9MGW - chains A and B of the 23 polymer chains in the assembly; structure by electron microscopy, 3.00 A resolution.

[Chain A]
Protein: Photosystem I P700 chlorophyll a apoprotein A1
Organism: Dunaliella salina
Notes: EC 1.97.1.12
Chain sequence (750 residues; numbered 2 to 751; the number before each row is that of its first residue):
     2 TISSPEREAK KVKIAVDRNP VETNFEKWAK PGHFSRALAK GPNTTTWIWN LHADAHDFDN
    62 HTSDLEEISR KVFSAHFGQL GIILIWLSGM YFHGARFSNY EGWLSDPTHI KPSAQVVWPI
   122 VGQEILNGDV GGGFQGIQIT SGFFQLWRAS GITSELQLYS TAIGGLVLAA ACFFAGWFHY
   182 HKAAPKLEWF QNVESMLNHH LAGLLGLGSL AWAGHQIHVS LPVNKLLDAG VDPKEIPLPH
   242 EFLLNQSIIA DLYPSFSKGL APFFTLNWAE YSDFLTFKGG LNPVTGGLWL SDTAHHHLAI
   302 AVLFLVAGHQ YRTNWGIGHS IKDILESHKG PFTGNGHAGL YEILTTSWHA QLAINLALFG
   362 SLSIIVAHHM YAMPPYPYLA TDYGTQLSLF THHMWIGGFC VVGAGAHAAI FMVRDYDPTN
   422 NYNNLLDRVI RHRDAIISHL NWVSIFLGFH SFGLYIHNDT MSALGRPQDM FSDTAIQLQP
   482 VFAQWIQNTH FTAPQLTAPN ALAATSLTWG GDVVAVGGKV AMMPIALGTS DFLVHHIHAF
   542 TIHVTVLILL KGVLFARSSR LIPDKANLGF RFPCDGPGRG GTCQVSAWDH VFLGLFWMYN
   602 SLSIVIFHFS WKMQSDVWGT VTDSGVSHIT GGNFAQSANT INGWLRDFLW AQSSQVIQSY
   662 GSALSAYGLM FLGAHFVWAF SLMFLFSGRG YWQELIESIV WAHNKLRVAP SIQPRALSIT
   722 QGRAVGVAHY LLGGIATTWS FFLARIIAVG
Unresolved in the structure: 2-11
Metal / ion sites: chlorophyll a Mg (31 sites), coordinated by H53, H57, H77, Q80, Q116, Q124, H180, H182, H200, H201, H219, H296, H297, H298, H310, H320 and 15 more; 4Fe-4S cluster Fe: C575 (shared with C560(B), C569(B) of chain B); chlorophyll a isomer Mg near H676 (its only coordinating residue here)
Residues lining bound ligands:
  - Tripalmitoylglycerol (4RF): H451, L455, F472, I477, Q478, L479, Q480, V482, F533
  - beta-carotene (BCR), molecule 1: I83, I86, W87
  - beta-carotene (BCR), molecule 2: I84, W87, L88, L205, L208, G209
  - beta-carotene (BCR), molecule 3: L85, T162, G165, G166, L169, L208, L211, A212, L306
  - beta-carotene (BCR), molecule 4: L211, L261, F264, F265, L299, V303, L306, H310, I318
  - beta-carotene (BCR), molecule 5: F264, W269, V303
  - beta-carotene (BCR), molecule 6: L341, L345, A351, A354, I355, A409, F412
  - beta-carotene (BCR), molecule 7: A354, A358, S362, V402, A405, G406, A409, V547, L550, L551, V554
  - beta-carotene (BCR), molecule 8: M671, G674, A675, F677, V678, L733, I736, A737, W740
  - beta-carotene (BCR), molecule 9: W693, L696, I697
  - chlorophyll a isomer (CL0): F453, Y456, V535, I538, F541, T542, Y600, N601, S604, I605, F608, I642, W645, L646, L650, S654, I658, F672, H676, W679, Y731, T738, T739, F742
  - chlorophyll a (CLA), molecule 1: V13, K14, I15, W190, N193, S196, H200, L208, T314, N315, W316
  - chlorophyll a (CLA), molecule 2: I15, V17, F74, F78, A172, F175, A176, F179, H180, A184, P186, W190
  - chlorophyll a (CLA), molecule 3: V22, E23, T24, N25, F26, K28, W29, H34, K72, S75, G79, I83, F174, G177, W178, Y181, H182
  - chlorophyll a (CLA), molecule 4: W29, P32, W48, I49, W50, L52, H53
  - chlorophyll a (CLA), molecule 5: W29, P32, H34, F35, L52, H53, A56, H57, F59, A76, G79, Q80, I83
  - chlorophyll a (CLA), molecule 6: T46, I49, W50, I697, I700, V701, H704, V709, P711, I713, P715, R716, L718
  - chlorophyll a (CLA), molecule 7: W50, F677, V678, F681, F685, L718, Q722, A725, V726, A729, H730, L733
  - chlorophyll a (CLA), molecule 8: H53, A54, A56, H57, D58, H350, L353, L357, F400, C401, V403, G404, A407, H408, I411, R415, F571, R572, W589, V592, L596
  - chlorophyll a (CLA), molecule 9: H57, F59, V73, A76, H77, Q80, L81, I84, L85, L88, W349, H350, Q352, L353, N356, L357, F360
  - chlorophyll a (CLA), molecule 10: H57, Q80, I83, I84, W87, L357, F360, I397, F400, C401
  - chlorophyll a (CLA), molecule 11: L66, S70, H77, L188, F191, Q192, V194, M197, L198, H201, L202, L205, I322, L326, Y342, L345, T346, T347, S348, W349, Q352, I355, N356, L359, F360
  - chlorophyll a (CLA), molecule 12: F74, H77, F78, L81, L169, C173, W190, F191, N193, S196, M197, H200, H201, G204, L205
  - chlorophyll a (CLA), molecule 13: I83, I86, Q116, V117, V118, W119, I121, V122, Q124, L127, I138, F174, A667, L670, M671
  - chlorophyll a (CLA), molecule 14: I86, W87, S89, G90, M91, F93, H94, F98, V117, W119, L167
  - chlorophyll a (CLA), molecule 15: W87, M91, H94, A115, Q116, I138, Q139, I140, T141, S142, A667, Y668, W740
  - chlorophyll a (CLA), molecule 16: W87, M91, T141, S142, F144, S389, T392, H393, W396, I397, F400, M671, I736, T739, W740
  - chlorophyll a (CLA), molecule 17: W87, L88, S142, G143, F144, L147, L205, L206, F360, L363, S364, V367, M371, Y377, L390, H393, H394, I397
  - chlorophyll a (CLA), molecule 18: Y92, S151, G152, I153, Q158, S161, T162, G209, A212, W213, G215, H216, H219, V220, P240, H241, L244
  - chlorophyll a (CLA), molecule 19: L147, A150, L205, L206, G209, S210, W213, Q217, T294, H297, H298, I301, F305, L363, I366, V367, H370, M371, P376, Y377
  - chlorophyll a (CLA), molecule 20: L157, Q158, S161, L239, H241, L244, L245
  - chlorophyll a (CLA), molecule 21: V168, A171, A172, F175
  - chlorophyll a (CLA), molecule 22: L198, L202, L206, L304, F305, A308, Q311, Y312, I322, I325, L326, L359, M413, L427, V430, L551, V554
  - chlorophyll a (CLA), molecule 23: N199, H200, A203, G204, L208, L306, G309, H310, Y312, R313, T314, N315, W316, I318
  - chlorophyll a (CLA), molecule 24: L211, A212, G215, I218, H219, L244, L245, Q247, F257, G260, L261, Y272, F275, L276, L299
  - chlorophyll a (CLA), molecule 25: F264, W269, A270, Y272, S273, L276, T277, F278, H296, L299, A300, V303, L304, V307, N501
  - chlorophyll a (CLA), molecule 26: F264, F265, L267, W269
  - chlorophyll a (CLA), molecule 27: T277, F278, K279, G280, G281, L289, D293, T294, H296, H297, A300, I301, L304, H370, M374, P376, T506
  - chlorophyll a (CLA), molecule 28: F278, L497, T498, A499, P500, N501, A502
  - chlorophyll a (CLA), molecule 29: L304, L359, L363, I366, H369, H370, A373, M374, T506, S507, T509, W510
  - chlorophyll a (CLA), molecule 30: V307, H310, Q311, R313, G317, I318, G319, H320
  - chlorophyll a (CLA), molecule 31: Q311, H320, D324, I325, S328, H329
  - chlorophyll a (CLA), molecule 32: I325, L326, H329, T334, H338, L341, L345, L426, L427, V430
  - chlorophyll a (CLA), molecule 33: H329, K330, G331, P332, F333
  - chlorophyll a (CLA), molecule 34: F333, T334, L426, R429, V430, H433, I437, H440
  - chlorophyll a (CLA), molecule 35: S362, I365, I366, H369, M395, V402, I543, T546, V547, L550, S602, L603
  - chlorophyll a (CLA), molecule 36: H369, Y372, F483, A484, I487, Q488, W510, I526, L528, H536, H539, I543, V606, H609, F610, K613
  - chlorophyll a (CLA), molecule 37: A436, H440, W443
  - chlorophyll a (CLA), molecule 38: I437, H440, L441, W443, V444, A540, I543, H544, V547
  - chlorophyll a (CLA), molecule 39: S439, N442, W443, I446
  - chlorophyll a (CLA), molecule 40: N442, S445, I446, G449, F450, F453, G454, I457, F541, V545, L548, I549, L594, F597, W598
  - chlorophyll a (CLA), molecule 41: W443, I446, F447, F450, H451
  - chlorophyll a (CLA), molecule 42: W443, V444, F447, L448, Q480, P481, V482, F483, A484, F533, H536, H537, A540, H544
  - chlorophyll a (CLA), molecule 43: F450, H451, G454, L455, I457, H458, T461, M462, L465, R467, D470, F472, I477
  - chlorophyll a (CLA), molecule 44: F453, I457, D460, F541, F597, W598, Y600, N601, I642, L646, W679, Y731
  - chlorophyll a (CLA), molecule 45: T461, A464, L465
  - chlorophyll a (CLA), molecule 46: W486, I487, T490, H491, A494, T498, A499, T506, W510
  - chlorophyll a (CLA), molecule 47: L646, L650, W651, W679
  - chlorophyll a (CLA), molecule 48: L670, M671, L673, G674, H676, F677, W679, A680
  - chlorophyll a (CLA), molecule 49: F677, A680, F681, L683, M684, F687, S688, Y692, W693, L696
  - chlorophyll a (CLA), molecule 50: I700, A703, H704, L707, V709
  - chlorophyll a (CLA), molecule 51: W702, A703, K706, L707
  - chlorophyll a / digalactosyl diacyl glycerol (dgdg): H241, E242, L244, L245, N246, I249
  - dodecyl-alpha-D-maltoside (LMU): S155, E156, L157, Y160, S161, I164, G165
  - phylloquinone (PQN): W50, M684, F685, S688, G689, R690, W693, I697, R716, A717, L718, S719, G723
  - 4Fe-4S cluster (SF4): P574, C575, G577, P578, G582, T583, C584, I720, R724

[Chain B]
Protein: Photosystem I P700 chlorophyll a apoprotein A2
Organism: Dunaliella salina
Notes: EC 1.97.1.12
Chain sequence (735 residues; numbered 1 to 735; the number before each row is that of its first residue):
     1 MATKLFPKFS QGLAQDPSTR RIWYGLATAH DFESHDGMTE ENLYQKIFAS HFGQLAIIFL
    61 WTSGNLFHVA WQGNFEQWVT DPIHVRPIAH AIWDPHFGQP AVEAFTRGGA SGPVNIATSG
   121 VYQWWYTIGL RSNQELYVSS VFLALVSAVF LFAGWLHLQP NFQPSLSWFK DAESRLNHHL
   181 AGLFGVSSLA WTGHLVHVAI PESRGQHVGW DNFLSVLPHP QGLTPFWSGN WAAYAQNPDT
   241 ASHAFGTADG SGTAILTFLG GFHPQTQSLW LSDMAHHHLA IAVLFIVAGH MYRTNFGIGH
   301 RLEAILEAHT PPAGGLGAGH KGLFHTVNNS LHFQLGLALA SVGTITSLVA QHMYSLPPYA
   361 YLAVDFTTQA SLYTHHQYIA GFIMCGAFAH GAIFFIRDYD PEQNKGNVLA RVLDHKEAII
   421 SHLSWVSLFL GFHTLGLYVH NDVVQAFGTP EKQILIEPVF AQWIQAAQGK SLYGFDLLLA
   481 SSSSPAYSAG QSLWLPGWLE AINNNQNSLF LTIGPGDFLV HHAIALGLHT TTLILVKGAL
   541 DARGSKLMPD KKDFGYSFPC DGPGRGGTCD ISAYDAFYLA VFWMLNTIGW VTFYWHWKHL
   601 TLWQGNVSQF DESSTYLMGW LRDYLWLNSS QLINGYNPFG MNSLSVWAWT FLFGHLVYAT
   661 GFMFLISWRG YWQELIETLV WAHEKTPLAN LVYWKDKPVA LSIVQARLVG LAHFSVGYIF
   721 TYAAFLIAST AGRFG
Unresolved in the structure: 1-2, 735
Metal / ion sites: chlorophyll a Mg (24 sites), coordinated by H30, H51, Q54, H68, H90, D94, H96, H178, H179, H276, H277, H278, H290, H300, H309, H320 and 8 more; 4Fe-4S cluster Fe: C560, C569 (shared with C575(A) of chain A)
Residues lining bound ligands:
  - beta-carotene (BCR), molecule 1: F6, I22, L26, V692
  - beta-carotene (BCR), molecule 2: L55, I58, F59, W61, F150, G182, L183, V186, S187
  - beta-carotene (BCR), molecule 3: F59, T62, L66, W124, W125, I128, L130, S139, F142, L143, W210
  - beta-carotene (BCR), molecule 4: L189, L223, F226, L279, V283, I286, V287, H290, I298
  - beta-carotene (BCR), molecule 5: F333, G336, L337, A340, T344, M384, A387, F388, G391, A392, F394, F395, A539
  - beta-carotene (BCR), molecule 6: F395, L409, V412, V536, L540
  - beta-carotene (BCR), molecule 7: F429, L430, H433, T434, L437, I454, I456, F518, L519, H522
  - beta-carotene (BCR), molecule 8: L435, G436, V439
  - beta-carotene (BCR), molecule 9: W649, F653, W672, L675, I676, L679, F720
  - beta-carotene (BCR), molecule 10: P687, L688, A689
  - chlorophyll b (CHL): W210, F213, L214
  - chlorophyll a isomer (CL0): L621, L625, W626
  - chlorophyll a (CLA), molecule 1: T19, W23, I676, L679, V680, H683, V692, Y693, W694, K695, D696, P698, V699
  - chlorophyll a (CLA), molecule 2: W23, F653, L656, V657, T660, F664, L701, L708, V709, A712, H713, V716
  - chlorophyll a (CLA), molecule 3: L26, A27, H30, D31, H332, L335, L339, F382, I383, C385, G386, A389, H390, I393, R397, Y556, S557, Y574, F577, A712, V716, F720
  - chlorophyll a (CLA), molecule 4: H30, F32, E33, Y44, I47, S50, H51, Q54, L55, I58, F169, R175, H179, L183, L331, H332, Q334, L335, A338, L339, V342
  - chlorophyll a (CLA), molecule 5: H30, Q54, I57, I58, W61, I379, F382, I383
  - chlorophyll a (CLA), molecule 6: F48, F52, I128, G129, L130, E135, V138, S139, F142, V146, V149, F150, A153, L156, H157, F162, P164, W168, S187, A190, W191, G193, H194, H197, V198, V208, G209, W210, F213
  - chlorophyll a (CLA), molecule 7: F48, H51, F52, L55, W124, F150, W168, F169, D171, S174, R175, H178, H179, G182, L183, F184, I345, Y359
  - chlorophyll a (CLA), molecule 8: I57, W61, N65, H68, V69, A89, H90, N115, I116, A117, T118, S119, V121, V646, W647, T650, F720
  - chlorophyll a (CLA), molecule 9: I58, F59, W61, T62, S119, G120, V121, W124, S187, A190, V342, I345, T346, V349, M353, Y359, L372, H375, H376, I379, I383
  - chlorophyll a (CLA), molecule 10: L60, W61, S63, G64, F67, H68, W71, Q72, H90, A91
  - chlorophyll a (CLA), molecule 11: W61, N65, T118, S119, S371, L372, T374, H375, Y378, I379, F382, W647, I719, F720, Y722, A723, I727
  - chlorophyll a (CLA), molecule 12: H90, A91, I92, W93, D94, P95, H96, F97, N115, S645, V646, W649
  - chlorophyll a (CLA), molecule 13: W124, T127, I128, L183, F184, S187, S188, W191, M274, H277, H278, I281, F285, I345, L348, V349, H352, M353, P358, Y359
  - chlorophyll a (CLA), molecule 14: W168, D171, S174, H178, T294, N295, F296
  - chlorophyll a (CLA), molecule 15: D171, A172, R175, L176, H179, L180, F184, L302, L306, F324, V327, N328, Q334, L337, A338, S341, V342, I345
  - chlorophyll a (CLA), molecule 16: L176, L180, F184, L284, F285, A288, M291, Y292, L302, I305, L306
  - chlorophyll a (CLA), molecule 17: N177, H178, A181, G182, V186, I286, H290, Y292, T294, F296, I298, G299
  - chlorophyll a (CLA), molecule 18: V186, L189, A190, T192, G193, V196, H197, L214, V216, L217, P218, H219, G222, L223, W227, Y234, I255, L256, L279
  - chlorophyll a (CLA), molecule 19: F226, W231, A232, Y234, A235, L256, F258, H276, L279, A280, V283, L493, W494
  - chlorophyll a (CLA), molecule 20: F258, G260, G261, L269, D273, M274, H276, H277, A280, I281, L284, H352, M353, L356, W494, W498
  - chlorophyll a (CLA), molecule 21: V287, A288, H290, M291, I298, G299, H300
  - chlorophyll a (CLA), molecule 22: M291, H300, A304, I305, A308, H309
  - chlorophyll a (CLA), molecule 23: I305, L306, H309, L316, H320, L323, V327, F333, V408, L409, V412
  - chlorophyll a (CLA), molecule 24: A308, H309, T310, P311, P312, G315, L316
  - chlorophyll a (CLA), molecule 25: G315, L316, G317, V408, R411, V412, D414, H415, A418, I419, H422
  - chlorophyll a (CLA), molecule 26: L337, S341, T344, I345, L348, Q351, H352, Y354, S355, L356, L509, F510
  - chlorophyll a (CLA), molecule 27: T344, S347, L348, Q351, Q377, G381, M384, F388, L528, T531, T532, L535, M584, I588
  - chlorophyll a (CLA), molecule 28: Q351, Y354, Y373, Q377, F460, A461, I464, Q465, F510, L511, I513, H521, I524, L528, V591, Y594, W595, K598
  - chlorophyll a (CLA), molecule 29: A418, H422, W425
  - chlorophyll a (CLA), molecule 30: I419, L423, W425, V426, A525, L528, H529, T532
  - chlorophyll a (CLA), molecule 31: S421, H422, S424, W425, L428, F432
  - chlorophyll a (CLA), molecule 32: S424, S427, L428, G431, F432, L435, L526, T530, L533, I534, L579, F582, W583
  - chlorophyll a (CLA), molecule 33: W425, L428, F429, F432, H433
  - chlorophyll a (CLA), molecule 34: V426, F429, L430, E457, P458, V459, F460, A461, I513, D517, F518, H521, H522, A525, H529
  - chlorophyll a (CLA), molecule 35: H433, G436, L437, V439, H440, V443, V444, F447, K452, I454
  - chlorophyll a (CLA), molecule 36: L435, V439, D442, L526, F582, W583, N586, W590, L617, L621, L625, Y658, F714
  - chlorophyll a (CLA), molecule 37: L435, Y438, V520, A523, L526, N586, W590, F593, L617, W620, L621, L625, S629, I633, F651, H655, Y658, Y718, T721, Y722, F725
  - chlorophyll a (CLA), molecule 38: F460, W463, L477
  - chlorophyll a (CLA), molecule 39: W463, I464, A467, Q468, L478, L479, W494, W498, F510
  - chlorophyll a (CLA), molecule 40: L478, A489, G490, L493, W494
  - chlorophyll a (CLA), molecule 41: W649, L652, F653, H655, L656, Y658, A659, F662
  - chlorophyll a (CLA), molecule 42: L656, A659, F662, M663, I666, S667, Y671, W672, L675
  - chlorophyll a (CLA), molecule 43: L679, A682, H683, T686, A689, V692
  - chlorophyll a (CLA), molecule 44: W681, K685, T686, P687
  - chlorophyll a (CLA), molecule 45: P687, L688, A689
  - chlorophyll a / phosphatidylethanolamine: F6, K8, F9, G25, L26, A29, H30, F32, H35, K46, A49, S50, G53, Q54, L151, L158
  - dodecyl-alpha-D-maltoside (LMU): D211, L214, S215
  - lutein (LUT; (3r,3'r,6s)-4,5-didehydro-5,6-dihydro-beta,beta-carotene-3,3'-diol): L145, A148, L151, F152, W155
  - phylloquinone (PQN): W23, M663, F664, S667, W668, R669, W672, I676, A700, L701, A706
  - phosphatidylethanolamine (PTY): S132, Q134, E135, D211
  - 4Fe-4S cluster (SF4): C560, G562, P563, C569, W668, I703, R707

[Interface between chain A and chain B]
Contacting residue pairs (145; chain A residue first):
  V122(A) with F447(B)
  G123(A) with F447(B)
  I126(A) with F447(B), hydrophobic
  D435(A) with E677(B)
  A436(A) with W681(B), hydrophobic
  I438(A) with T678(B)
  S439(A) with T678(B); W681(B); A682(B)
  N442(A) with L675(B); L679(B)
  D460(A) with Y636(B), hydrogen bond; W649(B); L652(B)
  T461(A) with W649(B)
  S463(A) with Y636(B), hydrogen bond (side chain-backbone)
  A464(A) with Y636(B), hydrophobic; M641(B); S645(B); W649(B)
  L465(A) with H96(B); F97(B), hydrophobic; G98(B), hydrogen bond (backbone-backbone); A101(B)
  G466(A) with P100(B); M641(B)
  R467(A) with H96(B), hydrogen bond (side chain-backbone); G98(B)
  L548(A) with Y671(B)
  I549(A) with Y671(B)
  K552(A) with Y671(B); E674(B), salt bridge; L675(B)
  F556(A) with E674(B); T678(B)
  S560(A) with E674(B), hydrogen bond
  R561(A) with E677(B), salt bridge; W681(B)
  L562(A) with Q673(B); E674(B)
  K566(A) with E674(B), salt bridge
  C575(A) with P563(B), hydrophobic
  G577(A) with P563(B)
  P578(A) with C560(B), hydrophobic; G562(B)
  R580(A) with R669(B), hydrogen bond (backbone-side chain)
  G581(A) with R669(B), hydrogen bond (backbone-side chain); I703(B)
  G582(A) with R669(B), hydrogen bond (backbone-side chain); G670(B); I703(B)
  T583(A) with R669(B); G670(B)
  C584(A) with W668(B), hydrophobic; R669(B), hydrogen bond (backbone-backbone); G670(B), hydrogen bond (backbone-backbone); Y671(B)
  Q585(A) with I666(B), hydrogen bond (side chain-backbone); S667(B); W668(B), hydrogen bond (side chain-backbone); Y671(B)
  V586(A) with G670(B); E674(B)
  H591(A) with Y671(B)
  F593(A) with I666(B), hydrophobic
  L594(A) with I666(B), hydrophobic; S667(B)
  F597(A) with I666(B), hydrophobic
  Q637(A) with P638(B)
  I642(A) with L652(B), hydrophobic
  N643(A) with I633(B), hydrogen bond (side chain-backbone); Y636(B); L652(B)
  L646(A) with I633(B), hydrophobic
  R647(A) with I633(B), hydrogen bond (side chain-backbone); N634(B); N637(B); P638(B)
  W651(A) with W626(B), hydrogen bond (side chain-backbone); S630(B); I633(B), hydrophobic
  S655(A) with W626(B)
  V657(A) with M618(B)
  I658(A) with M618(B), hydrophobic; R622(B), hydrogen bond (backbone-side chain); W626(B), hydrophobic
  Y661(A) with D442(B); Q445(B); A446(B); Y616(B), hydrophobic; M618(B)
  G662(A) with A446(B), hydrogen bond (backbone-backbone); G448(B)
  S666(A) with A446(B), hydrogen bond (side chain-backbone)
  L670(A) with D442(B); V443(B), hydrophobic; A446(B), hydrophobic
  L673(A) with D442(B); M618(B); L621(B), hydrophobic
  F677(A) with L435(B), hydrophobic
  L683(A) with F662(B), hydrophobic
  L686(A) with I666(B), hydrophobic
  F687(A) with D570(B); Y578(B), hydrogen bond (backbone-side chain); F662(B), hydrophobic; L665(B), hydrophobic; I666(B), hydrophobic; W668(B)
  S688(A) with D570(B); L579(B); W668(B)
  G689(A) with C569(B); D570(B), hydrogen bond (backbone-side chain)
  R690(A) with R565(B); G566(B), hydrogen bond (side chain-backbone); G567(B), hydrogen bond (side chain-backbone); C569(B), hydrogen bond (backbone-backbone)
  G691(A) with C569(B), hydrogen bond (backbone-backbone); I571(B)
  Y692(A) with I534(B); K537(B); C569(B); D570(B), hydrogen bond (backbone-backbone); L579(B), hydrophobic
  Q694(A) with L547(B)
  E695(A) with K537(B), salt bridge; D541(B); S545(B), hydrogen bond; K551(B), salt bridge; I571(B)
  L696(A) with I420(B), hydrophobic; K537(B)
  E698(A) with K546(B); L547(B), hydrogen bond (side chain-backbone)
  S699(A) with E417(B), hydrogen bond (side chain-backbone); I420(B); S421(B), hydrogen bond (side chain-backbone)
  I700(A) with S424(B)
  W702(A) with E417(B), hydrogen bond; A418(B), hydrophobic
  A703(A) with S421(B)
  I720(A) with G567(B); C569(B), hydrophobic
  R724(A) with W668(B)
Interface residues without a listed pair, chain A (78 interface residues in all): Q124, F453, P574, Q659, S663, G669, W679, Y731
Interface residues without a listed pair, chain B (76 interface residues in all): L533, D561, T568, F582, L617, A648, L656, S702, F714

[Summary]
78 residues of chain A and 76 residues of chain B are in contact; the contacts include 30 hydrogen bonds and 5
salt bridges. Polar pairs include K552(A)-E674(B), R561(A)-E677(B) and K566(A)-E674(B).
Here chain A is Photosystem I P700 chlorophyll a apoprotein A1 and chain B is Photosystem I P700 chlorophyll a
apoprotein A2, both from Dunaliella salina. Entry 9MGW (Dunaliella salina PSI-LHCI-TIDI1 supercomplex) was
determined by electron microscopy, deposited together with 9MGZ, 9MH0 and 9MH1.
